6WX6 - chains A and Q of the 24 polymer chains in the assembly; structure by electron microscopy, 2.00 A resolution.

Chain A (and Q):
Protein: Ferritin light chain
Source organism: Homo sapiens
Notes: chain Q of this document is another copy of the same molecule, construct and numbering; everything in this record applies to it too
UniProtKB: P02792 (FRIL_HUMAN); residues 4-178 here correspond to UniProt positions 1-175 (UniProt number = residue number - 3)
Chain sequence (227 residues; each row starts with the number of its first residue; numbers below 1 keep their minus sign (Thr-28 is residue -28)):
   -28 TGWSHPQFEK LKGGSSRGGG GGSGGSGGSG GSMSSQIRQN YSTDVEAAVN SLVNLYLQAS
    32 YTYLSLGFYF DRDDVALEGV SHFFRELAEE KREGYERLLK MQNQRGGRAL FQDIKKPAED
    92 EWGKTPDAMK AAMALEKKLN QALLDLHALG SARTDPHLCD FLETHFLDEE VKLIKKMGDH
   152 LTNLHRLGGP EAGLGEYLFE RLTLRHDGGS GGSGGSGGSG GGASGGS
Unresolved in the structure: -28 to 4, 177-198
Differences from the reference sequence: expression tag (-28 to 3, 179-198); engineered mutation Arg176 (Lys173 in P02792)
Bound ions: Ca2+: Glu134 (shared with 1 residue of chain F; 1 residue of chain L)

Chain A / chain Q interface:
Contacting residue pairs (28):
  Asp42(A) - Lys146(Q)  salt bridge
  Asp44(A) - Lys146(Q)
  Asp44(A) - Gly149(Q)
  Asp44(A) - Asp150(Q)
  Asp44(A) - Thr153(Q)  hydrogen bond (backbone-side chain)
  Asp45(A) - Thr153(Q)
  Val46(A) - Thr153(Q)
  Val46(A) - Arg157(Q)  hydrogen bond (backbone-side chain)
  Ala47(A) - Asp150(Q)
  Ala47(A) - Asn154(Q)  hydrogen bond (backbone-side chain)
  Ala47(A) - Arg157(Q)  hydrogen bond (backbone-side chain)
  Leu48(A) - Arg157(Q)
  Gly164(A) - Arg157(Q)
  Leu165(A) - Arg157(Q)
  Leu165(A) - Leu158(Q)  hydrophobic
  Leu165(A) - Glu162(Q)
  Leu165(A) - Leu165(Q)  hydrophobic
  Leu165(A) - Leu169(Q)  hydrophobic
  Glu167(A) - Arg157(Q)  salt bridge
  Tyr168(A) - Asn154(Q)
  Tyr168(A) - Leu158(Q)  hydrophobic
  Tyr168(A) - Leu169(Q)  hydrogen bond (side chain-backbone)
  Tyr168(A) - Phe170(Q)
  Tyr168(A) - Leu173(Q)
  Tyr168(A) - Thr174(Q)  hydrogen bond
  Leu169(A) - Leu173(Q)  hydrophobic
  Arg172(A) - Leu173(Q)  hydrogen bond (side chain-backbone)
  Arg172(A) - Thr174(Q)
Also at the interface, not in a pair above, chain A (15 interface residues in all): Arg43, Glu49, Leu173

Summary:
The interface between chain A and chain Q involves 15 residues on one side and 13 on the other, with 7
hydrogen bonds and 2 salt bridges. Polar contacts include Asp42(A)-Lys146(Q), Glu167(A)-Arg157(Q) and
Asp44(A)-Thr153(Q).
Chain A and chain Q are both Ferritin light chain (Homo sapiens); the structure, Cryo-EM Structure of Human
Apoferritin Light Chain Vitrified Using Back-it-up, was determined by electron microscopy, deposited together
with 6WXB.
